Entry 7B91 (X-ray diffraction, 3.00 A resolution); this record covers chains A and B of the 4 polymer chains in the assembly.

Chain A:
Molecule: Splicing factor 3B subunit 3
From: Homo sapiens
UniProtKB: Q15393 (SF3B3_HUMAN); aligned in 2 segments with insertions or deletions, so no single offset holds: 1-760 ~ UniProt 1-442; 768-1198 ~ UniProt 768-1216
Sequence (899 residues; each row starts with the number of its first residue; note: 318 numbers in that range are skipped by the numbering (no residue carries them; nothing is unmodelled there); numbers below 1 keep their minus sign (Gly-9 is residue -9)):
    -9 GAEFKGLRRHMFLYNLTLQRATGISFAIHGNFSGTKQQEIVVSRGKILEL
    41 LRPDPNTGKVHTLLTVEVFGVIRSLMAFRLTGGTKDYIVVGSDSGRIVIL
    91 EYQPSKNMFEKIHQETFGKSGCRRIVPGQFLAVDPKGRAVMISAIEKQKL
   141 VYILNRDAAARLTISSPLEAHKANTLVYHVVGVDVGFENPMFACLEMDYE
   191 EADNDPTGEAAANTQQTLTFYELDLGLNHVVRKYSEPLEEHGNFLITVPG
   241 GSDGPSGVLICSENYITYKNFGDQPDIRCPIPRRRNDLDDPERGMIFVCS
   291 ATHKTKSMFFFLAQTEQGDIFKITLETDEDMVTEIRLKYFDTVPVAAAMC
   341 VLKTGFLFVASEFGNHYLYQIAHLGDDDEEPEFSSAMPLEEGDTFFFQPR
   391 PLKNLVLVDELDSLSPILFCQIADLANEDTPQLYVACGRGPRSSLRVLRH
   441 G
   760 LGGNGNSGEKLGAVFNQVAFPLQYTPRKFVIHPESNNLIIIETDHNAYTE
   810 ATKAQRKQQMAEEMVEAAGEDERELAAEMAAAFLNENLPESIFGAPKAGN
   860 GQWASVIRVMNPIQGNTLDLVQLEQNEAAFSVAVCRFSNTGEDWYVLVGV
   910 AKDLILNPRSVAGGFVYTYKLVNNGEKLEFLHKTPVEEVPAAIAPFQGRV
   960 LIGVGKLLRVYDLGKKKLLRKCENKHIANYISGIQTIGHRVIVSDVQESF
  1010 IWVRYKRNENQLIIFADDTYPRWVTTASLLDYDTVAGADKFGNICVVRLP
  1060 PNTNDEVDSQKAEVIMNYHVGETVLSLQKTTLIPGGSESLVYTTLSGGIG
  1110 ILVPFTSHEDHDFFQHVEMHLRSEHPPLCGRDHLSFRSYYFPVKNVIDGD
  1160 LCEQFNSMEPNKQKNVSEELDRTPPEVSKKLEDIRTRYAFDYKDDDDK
Not modelled in the structure: -9 to -1, 760-772, 827-832, 1198-1207
Sequence notes: expression tag (-9 to 0, 1199-1207); linker (761-767)
Swiss-Prot annotation at these positions:
  - region: Glu105 to Gln119 (Interaction with PHF5A, SF3B1 and SF3B5), Asn145 to Tyr168 (Interaction with PHF5A, SF3B1 and SF3B5), Asp193 to His231 (Interaction with SF3B1 and SF3B5), Arg786 to His804 (Interaction with SF3B1 and SF3B5), Thr1028 to Lys1049 (Interaction with SF3B1)
  - site: Gly284 (Interaction with SF3B5), Glu306 (Interaction with SF3B5), Glu352 (Interaction with SF3B5), Arg429 (Interaction with SF3B5), Asn916 (Interaction with SF3B5), Asn988 (Interaction with SF3B1), Lys1171 (Interaction with SF3B1)
  - modified residue: Ser156 (Phosphoserine)

Chain B:
Molecule: Splicing factor 3B subunit 5
From: Homo sapiens
UniProtKB: Q9BWJ5 (SF3B5_HUMAN); residues 1-86 here = UniProt positions 1-86
Sequence (86 residues; row label = number of the first residue in the row):
     1 MTDRYTIHSQLEHLQSKYIGTGHADTTKWEWLVNQHRDSYCSYMGHFDLL
    51 NYFAIAENESKARVRFNLMEKMLQPCGPPADKPEEN
Not modelled in the structure: 1-14, 81-86
Swiss-Prot annotation at these positions:
  - site (Interaction with RNA): Tyr5, Gly20
  - modified residue: Thr2 (N-acetylthreonine), Ser9 (Phosphoserine), Lys17 (N6-acetyllysine)

How chain A and chain B interact:
Residue-residue contacts (79; chain A residue first):
  Gly35(A) - Phe47(B)
  Val61(A) - Gly45(B)
  Cys112(A) - Gly45(B)
  Cys112(A) - His46(B)
  Arg113(A) - Tyr18(B)  hydrogen bond
  Arg114(A) - Ile19(B)
  Arg114(A) - Asn34(B)  hydrogen bond (side chain-backbone)
  Arg114(A) - Arg37(B)
  Arg114(A) - Asp38(B)  salt bridge
  Arg114(A) - Cys41(B)
  Ile115(A) - Tyr18(B)  hydrophobic
  Ile115(A) - Ile19(B)  hydrophobic
  Val116(A) - Tyr18(B)
  Gln119(A) - Met44(B)
  Gln119(A) - Gly45(B)
  Ile135(A) - Cys41(B)  hydrophobic
  Ile135(A) - Met44(B)  hydrophobic
  Lys137(A) - Lys17(B)  hydrogen bond (side chain-backbone)
  Leu166(A) - Met72(B)  hydrophobic
  Val167(A) - Met69(B)
  Tyr168(A) - Met69(B)  hydrogen bond (side chain-backbone)
  Met187(A) - Leu73(B)  hydrophobic
  Tyr189(A) - Arg37(B)
  Tyr189(A) - Leu73(B)  hydrophobic
  Ala192(A) - Leu73(B)  hydrophobic
  Ala192(A) - Gln74(B)  hydrogen bond (backbone-side chain)
  Asp193(A) - Trp29(B)
  Asp193(A) - Arg37(B)  salt bridge
  Asp193(A) - Pro79(B)
  Asp195(A) - Pro79(B)
  Pro196(A) - Pro78(B)
  Pro196(A) - Pro79(B)
  Pro196(A) - Ala80(B)
  Ala201(A) - Leu73(B)
  Ala201(A) - Gln74(B)
  Thr204(A) - Leu73(B)
  His231(A) - Phe66(B)
  Gly232(A) - Phe66(B)
  Asn233(A) - Phe66(B)
  Glu253(A) - Arg63(B)  salt bridge
  Arg283(A) - Arg63(B)
  Gly284(A) - Arg63(B)
  Met285(A) - Arg63(B)
  Val288(A) - Ala62(B)  hydrophobic
  Glu306(A) - Ser60(B)
  Glu306(A) - Arg63(B)  salt bridge
  Glu352(A) - Ser60(B)
  Glu352(A) - Lys61(B)  hydrogen bond (backbone-side chain)
  Phe353(A) - Asn51(B)
  Phe353(A) - Ile55(B)  hydrophobic
  Phe353(A) - Lys61(B)
  Pro406(A) - Ile55(B)  hydrophobic
  Leu408(A) - Ile55(B)  hydrophobic
  Arg429(A) - Ala54(B)  hydrogen bond (side chain-backbone)
  Arg429(A) - Asn58(B)  hydrogen bond
  Arg429(A) - Glu59(B)  hydrogen bond (side chain-backbone)
  Arg429(A) - Ser60(B)
  Asp803(A) - Asn58(B)
  His804(A) - Ala56(B)
  His804(A) - Glu57(B)
  His804(A) - Asn58(B)  hydrogen bond (backbone-side chain)
  Asn805(A) - Asn58(B)
  Lys856(A) - Asn58(B)
  Lys856(A) - Glu59(B)  salt bridge
  Leu915(A) - Ala56(B)
  Leu915(A) - Glu57(B)
  Asn916(A) - Lys71(B)
  Lys1049(A) - Leu49(B)
  Lys1049(A) - Tyr52(B)
  Phe1050(A) - Leu49(B)  hydrophobic
  Gly1080(A) - Phe47(B)
  Glu1081(A) - Phe47(B)
  Glu1081(A) - Asp48(B)
  Thr1082(A) - Asp48(B)  hydrogen bond (backbone-side chain)
  Leu1104(A) - Asp48(B)
  Leu1104(A) - Tyr52(B)
  Ser1105(A) - Asp48(B)  hydrogen bond (backbone-side chain)
  Tyr1148(A) - His46(B)
  Tyr1149(A) - His46(B)  hydrogen bond
Interface residues without a listed pair, chain A (63 interface residues in all): Lys36, Arg63, Glu136, Thr197, Gly198, Ile286, Phe287, Val335, Thr784, Arg786, Ala806, Trp862, Leu1084
Interface residues without a listed pair, chain B (37 interface residues in all): Ser42, Glu70

In short:
63 residues of chain A and 37 residues of chain B are in contact; the contacts include 13 hydrogen bonds and 5
salt bridges. Polar contacts include Arg114(A)-Asp38(B), Asp193(A)-Arg37(B) and Glu253(A)-Arg63(B).
Here chain A is Splicing factor 3B subunit 3 and chain B is Splicing factor 3B subunit 5, both from Homo
sapiens. Entry 7B91 (Structure of a minimal SF3B core in complex with pladienolide D (form I)) was determined
by X-ray diffraction together with 7B0I, 7B92, 7B9C, 7OMF, 7ONB and 7OPI from the same study.
